8OLU - chains H and V of the 28 polymer chains in the assembly; structure by electron microscopy, 2.59 A resolution.

== Chain H (and V) ==
Molecule: Proteasome subunit beta
From: Leishmania tarentolae
Notes: chain V of this document is another copy of the same molecule, construct and numbering; everything in this record applies to it too
Reference sequence: A0A640KBR2 (A0A640KBR2_LEITA); residues 1-283 here = UniProt positions 1-283
Sequence (283 residues; row label = number of the first residue in the row):
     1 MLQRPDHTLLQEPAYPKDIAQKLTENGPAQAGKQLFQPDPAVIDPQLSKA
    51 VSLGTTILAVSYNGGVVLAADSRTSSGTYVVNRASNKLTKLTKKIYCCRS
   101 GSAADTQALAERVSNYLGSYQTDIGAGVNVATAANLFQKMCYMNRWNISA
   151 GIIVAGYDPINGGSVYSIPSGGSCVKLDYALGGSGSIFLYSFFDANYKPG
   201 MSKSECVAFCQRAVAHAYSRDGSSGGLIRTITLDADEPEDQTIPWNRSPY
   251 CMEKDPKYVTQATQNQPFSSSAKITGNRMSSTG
Disordered / not traced: 1-54, 283

== How chain H and chain V interact ==
Residue-residue contacts (61; chain H residue first):
  Asn129(H) - Ala272(V)
  Ile160(H) - Lys273(V)
  Asn161(H) - Ala272(V)  hydrogen bond (side chain-backbone)
  Asn161(H) - Lys273(V)
  Asn161(H) - Ile274(V)  hydrogen bond (side chain-backbone)
  Tyr166(H) - Ile274(V)
  Cys174(H) - Gln264(V)  hydrogen bond (backbone-side chain)
  Val175(H) - Gln264(V)
  Lys176(H) - Ala262(V)
  Lys176(H) - Thr263(V)
  Lys176(H) - Gln264(V)  hydrogen bond (backbone-side chain)
  Lys176(H) - Ile274(V)
  Tyr179(H) - Arg220(V)
  Tyr179(H) - Tyr258(V)  hydrogen bond
  Ile187(H) - Phe188(V)
  Phe188(H) - Ile187(V)
  Phe188(H) - Ser191(V)  hydrogen bond (backbone-side chain)
  Tyr190(H) - Arg220(V)
  Ser191(H) - Phe188(V)  hydrogen bond (side chain-backbone)
  Ser191(H) - His216(V)
  Phe192(H) - Ala195(V)  hydrophobic
  Phe193(H) - Lys257(V)  hydrogen bond (backbone-side chain)
  Asp194(H) - His216(V)
  Asp194(H) - Arg220(V)  salt bridge
  Asp194(H) - Tyr250(V)
  Asp194(H) - Met252(V)
  Asp194(H) - Asp255(V)
  Asp194(H) - Lys257(V)  hydrogen bond (backbone-side chain)
  Asp194(H) - Tyr258(V)  hydrogen bond
  Ala195(H) - Phe192(V)  hydrophobic
  Ala195(H) - His216(V)
  Asn196(H) - Asn196(V)
  Tyr197(H) - Lys257(V)  hydrogen bond (backbone-side chain)
  Pro199(H) - Lys257(V)
  His216(H) - Ser191(V)
  His216(H) - Asp194(V)
  His216(H) - Ala195(V)
  Arg220(H) - Tyr179(V)
  Arg220(H) - Tyr190(V)
  Arg220(H) - Asp194(V)  salt bridge
  Tyr250(H) - Asp194(V)
  Met252(H) - Asp194(V)
  Asp255(H) - Asp194(V)
  Lys257(H) - Phe193(V)  hydrogen bond (side chain-backbone)
  Lys257(H) - Asp194(V)  hydrogen bond (side chain-backbone)
  Lys257(H) - Tyr197(V)  hydrogen bond (side chain-backbone)
  Lys257(H) - Pro199(V)
  Tyr258(H) - Tyr179(V)  hydrogen bond
  Tyr258(H) - Asp194(V)  hydrogen bond
  Ala262(H) - Lys176(V)
  Thr263(H) - Lys176(V)
  Gln264(H) - Cys174(V)  hydrogen bond (side chain-backbone)
  Gln264(H) - Val175(V)
  Gln264(H) - Lys176(V)  hydrogen bond (side chain-backbone)
  Ala272(H) - Asn129(V)
  Ala272(H) - Asn161(V)  hydrogen bond (backbone-side chain)
  Lys273(H) - Ile160(V)
  Lys273(H) - Asn161(V)
  Ile274(H) - Asn161(V)  hydrogen bond (backbone-side chain)
  Ile274(H) - Tyr166(V)
  Ile274(H) - Lys176(V)
Also at the interface, not in a pair above, chain H (34 interface residues in all): Arg212, Ala217
Also at the interface, not in a pair above, chain V (34 interface residues in all): Arg212, Ala217

== In short ==
The chain H/chain V interface involves 34 residues from each chain, with 20 hydrogen bonds and 2 salt bridges.
Polar contacts include Asp194(H)-Arg220(V), Asn161(H)-Ala272(V) and Asn161(H)-Ile274(V).
Both chains are Proteasome subunit beta (Leishmania tarentolae). Entry 8OLU (Leishmania tarentolae proteasome
20S subunit in complex with
1-Benzyl-N-(3-(cyclopropylcarbamoyl)phenyl)-6-oxo-1,6-dihydropyridazine-3-carboxamide) was determined by
electron microscopy.
